PDB entry 7EWR | electron microscopy, 4.70 A resolution (low resolution: residue-level contacts below are approximate; hydrogen-bond / salt-bridge calls are withheld) | chains A and C of the 6 polymer chains in the assembly

Chain A:
Protein: Probable G-protein coupled receptor 158
From: Homo sapiens
UniProtKB: Q5T848 (GP158_HUMAN); residue numbers follow UniProt; this construct covers 1-863
Chain sequence (1138 residues; each row starts with the number of its first residue):
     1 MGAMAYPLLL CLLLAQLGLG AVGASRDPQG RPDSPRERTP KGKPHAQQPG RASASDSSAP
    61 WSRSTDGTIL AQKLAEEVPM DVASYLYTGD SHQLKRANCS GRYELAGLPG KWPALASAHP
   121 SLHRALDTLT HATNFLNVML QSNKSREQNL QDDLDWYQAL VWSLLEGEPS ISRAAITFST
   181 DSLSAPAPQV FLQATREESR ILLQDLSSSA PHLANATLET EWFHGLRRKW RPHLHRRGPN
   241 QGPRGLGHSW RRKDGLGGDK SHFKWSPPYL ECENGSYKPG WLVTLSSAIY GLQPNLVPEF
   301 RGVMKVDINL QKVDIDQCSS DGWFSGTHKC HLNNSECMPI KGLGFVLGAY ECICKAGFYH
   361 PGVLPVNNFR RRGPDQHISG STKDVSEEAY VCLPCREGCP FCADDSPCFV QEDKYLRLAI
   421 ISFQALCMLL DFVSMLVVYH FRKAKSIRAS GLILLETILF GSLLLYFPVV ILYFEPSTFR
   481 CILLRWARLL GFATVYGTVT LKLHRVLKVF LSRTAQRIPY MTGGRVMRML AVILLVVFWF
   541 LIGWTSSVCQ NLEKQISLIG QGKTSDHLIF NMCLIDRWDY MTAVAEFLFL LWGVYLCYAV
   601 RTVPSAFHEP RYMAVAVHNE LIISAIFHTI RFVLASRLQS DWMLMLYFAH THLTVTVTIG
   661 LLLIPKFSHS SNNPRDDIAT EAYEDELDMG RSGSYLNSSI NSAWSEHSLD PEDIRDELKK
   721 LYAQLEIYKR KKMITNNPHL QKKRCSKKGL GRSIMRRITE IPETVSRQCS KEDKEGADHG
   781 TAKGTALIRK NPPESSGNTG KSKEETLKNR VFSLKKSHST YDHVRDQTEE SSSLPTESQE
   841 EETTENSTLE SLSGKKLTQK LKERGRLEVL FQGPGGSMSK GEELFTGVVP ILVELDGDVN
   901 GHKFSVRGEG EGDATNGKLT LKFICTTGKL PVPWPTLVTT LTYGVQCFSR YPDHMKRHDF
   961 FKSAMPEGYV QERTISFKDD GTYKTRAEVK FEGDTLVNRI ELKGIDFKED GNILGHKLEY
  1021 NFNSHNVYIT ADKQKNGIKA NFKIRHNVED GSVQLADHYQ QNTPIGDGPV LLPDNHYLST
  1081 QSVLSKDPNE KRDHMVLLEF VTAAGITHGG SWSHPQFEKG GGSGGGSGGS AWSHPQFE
Disordered / not traced: 1-69, 181-188, 206-210, 221-260, 293-295, 362-388, 669-702, 764-1138
Sequence notes: expression tag (864-1138)
Cystine bridges: Cys318-Cys337, Cys330-Cys352, Cys354-Cys392, Cys395-Cys402, Cys399-Cys408, Cys481-Cys573
Swiss-Prot annotation at these positions:
  - binding site (glycine): Ser172, Arg173, Glu271, Asp307
  - modified residue (Phosphoserine): Ser694, Ser705, Ser708
  - glycosylation (N-linked (GlcNAc...) asparagine): Asn98, Asn143, Asn215, Asn274, Asn333
  - cross-link: Lys774 (Glycyl lysine isopeptide (Lys-Gly) (interchain with G-Cter in ubiquitin))
  - mutagenesis: Phe135 (F135A: Does not affect ability to regulate cAMP levels; when associated with A-540 and A-578), Arg173 (R173A: Nearly abolished glycine-binding and ability to inhibit the GTPase activator activity of RGS7), Ser266 (S266A: Nearly abolished ability to inhibit the GTPase activator activity of RGS7 without affecting glycine-binding), Tyr269 (Y269A: Nearly abolished glycine-binding and ability to inhibit the GTPase activator activity of RGS7), Glu271 (E271A: Nearly abolished glycine-binding and ability to inhibit the GTPase activator activity of RGS7), Lys502 (K502E: Does not affect G protein alpha subunit activation), Arg505 (R505E: Does not affect G protein alpha subunit activation), Phe540 (F540A: Does not affect ability to regulate cAMP levels; when associated with A-135 and A-578), Trp578 (W578A: Does not affect ability to regulate cAMP levels; when associated with A-135 and A-540), Glu609 (E609H: Induces an increase of cAMP levels), Lys719 to Lys720 (In M1 mutant; decreased localization to the nucleus), Lys731 to Lys732 (In M2 mutant; decreased localization to the nucleus)
From the paper describing this entry:
  - mutagenesis - E609H: increased signaling

Chain C:
Protein: Regulator of G-protein signaling 7
From: Homo sapiens
UniProtKB: P49802 (RGS7_HUMAN); residues 1-495 here = UniProt positions 1-495
Chain sequence (530 residues; each row starts with the number of its first residue):
     1 MAQGNNYGQT SNGVADESPN MLVYRKMEDV IARMQDEKNG IPIRTVKSFL SKIPSVFSGS
    61 DIVQWLIKNL TIEDPVEALH LGTLMAAHGY FFPISDHVLT LKDDGTFYRF QTPYFWPSNC
   121 WEPENTDYAV YLCKRTMQNK ARLELADYEA ESLARLQRAF ARKWEFIFMQ AEAQAKVDKK
   181 RDKIERKILD SQERAFWDVH RPVPGCVNTT EVDIKKSSRM RNPHKTRKSV YGLQNDIRSH
   241 SPTHTPTPET KPPTEDELQQ QIKYWQIQLD RHRLKMSKVA DSLLSYTEQY LEYDPFLLPP
   301 DPSNPWLSDD TTFWELEASK EPSQQRVKRW GFGMDEALKD PVGREQFLKF LESEFSSENL
   361 RFWLAVEDLK KRPIKEVPSR VQEIWQEFLA PGAPSAINLD SKSYDKTTQN VKEPGRYTFE
   421 DAQEHIYKLM KSDSYPRFIR SSAYQELLQA KKKSGNSMDR RTSFEKFAQN VGRNIPIFPC
   481 HKNCTPTLRA STNLLRGRGG SENLYFQGGS GSGGDYKDDD DKDYKDDDDK
Disordered / not traced: 1-17, 219-255, 451-530
Sequence notes: expression tag (496-530)
Swiss-Prot annotation at these positions:
  - modified residue: Ser229 (Phosphoserine), Ser241 (Phosphoserine), Thr243 (Phosphothreonine), Ser434 (Phosphoserine)
  - mutagenesis: Trp306 (W306F: Diminishes interaction with GNB5)

Interface between chain A and chain C:
Pairs across the interface (24):
  Leu507(A) with Leu143(C)
  Phe510(A) with Leu143(C)
  Leu511(A) with Thr136(C); Met137(C)
  Ala599(A) with Arg142(C)
  Thr602(A) with Leu143(C); Leu145(C); Ala146(C); Asp147(C); Ala150(C)
  Pro604(A) with Ala150(C); Glu151(C); Ala154(C)
  Trp704(A) with Ile43(C); Arg109(C)
  Glu706(A) with Pro113(C)
  Leu709(A) with Thr112(C)
  Lys719(A) with Val177(C)
  Lys720(A) with Gln174(C)
  Ala723(A) with Val177(C)
  Gln724(A) with Phe166(C); Gln170(C)
  Ile727(A) with Met169(C)
  Lys731(A) with Met169(C)
Also at the interface, not in a pair above, chain A (25 interface residues in all): Arg513, Thr514, Tyr595, Arg601, Val603, Ala703, Ser705, Asp713, Asp716, Tyr728
Also at the interface, not in a pair above, chain C (26 interface residues in all): Gln35, Lys140, Ala141, Gln157, Ala173, Ile188, Leu189

Overview:
Chain A and chain C form an interface of 25 and 26 residues respectively. UniProt lists 4 glycine-binding
residues and 14 mutagenesis sites on chain A; one mutagenesis site on chain C. The paper reports that E609H of
chain A increases signaling.
Chain A is Probable G-protein coupled receptor 158 and chain C is Regulator of G-protein signaling 7, both
from Homo sapiens; the structure, Cryo-EM structure of human GPR158 in complex with RGS7-Gbeta5 in a 2:2:2
ratio, was determined by electron microscopy, deposited together with 7EWL and 7EWP.
